PDB entry 2HPC | X-ray diffraction, 2.90 A resolution | chains C and O of the 5 polymer chains in the assembly

[Chain C]
Protein: Fibrinogen, gamma polypeptide
Source organism: Homo sapiens
UniProt: Q53Y18 (Q53Y18_HUMAN); residues 89-411 here correspond to UniProt positions 115-437 (UniProt number = residue number + 26)
Amino-acid sequence (323 residues; row label = number of the first residue in the row):
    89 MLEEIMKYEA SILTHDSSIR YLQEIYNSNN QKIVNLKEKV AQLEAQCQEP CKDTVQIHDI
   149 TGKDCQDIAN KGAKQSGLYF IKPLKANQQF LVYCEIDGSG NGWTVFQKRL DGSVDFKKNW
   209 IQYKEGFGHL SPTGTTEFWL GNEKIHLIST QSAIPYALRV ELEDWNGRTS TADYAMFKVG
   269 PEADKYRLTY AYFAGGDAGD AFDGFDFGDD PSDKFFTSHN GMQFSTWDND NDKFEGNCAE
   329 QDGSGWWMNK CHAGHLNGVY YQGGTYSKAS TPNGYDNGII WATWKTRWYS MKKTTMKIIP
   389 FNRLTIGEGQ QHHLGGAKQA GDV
Not modelled in the structure: 89-91, 397-411
Disulfides: Cys153-Cys182, Cys326-Cys339
Metal / ion sites: Ca2+: Asp318, Phe322, Gly324

[Chain O]
Protein: Gly-Pro-Arg-Pro-amide peptide ligand
Amino-acid sequence (5 residues; each row starts with the number of its first residue):
     1 GPRPX
Modified residues: NH2 (amino group) at position 5

[How chain C and chain O interact]
Residue-residue contacts - 18 pairs, chain C then chain O:
  Phe295(C) - Pro2(O)
  Asp297(C) - Pro2(O)
  Asp301(C) - Pro2(O)
  Thr305(C) - Gly1(O)
  Thr305(C) - Pro2(O)
  Gln329(C) - Arg3(O)
  Asp330(C) - Arg3(O)  salt bridge
  Lys338(C) - Gly1(O)
  Lys338(C) - Arg3(O)  hydrogen bond (side chain-backbone)
  Lys338(C) - Pro4(O)
  Lys338(C) - NH2_5(O)
  Cys339(C) - Gly1(O)  hydrogen bond (backbone-backbone)
  Cys339(C) - Arg3(O)  hydrogen bond
  His340(C) - Gly1(O)
  Tyr363(C) - Arg3(O)
  Asp364(C) - Gly1(O)  hydrogen bond (side chain-backbone)
  Asp364(C) - Arg3(O)  salt bridge
  Arg375(C) - Pro2(O)
Interface residues without a listed pair, chain C (14 interface residues in all): Phe322, Cys326

[Overview]
14 residues of chain C face 5 of chain O across their interface; the contacts include 4 hydrogen bonds and 2
salt bridges. Polar pairs include Asp330(C)-Arg3(O), Asp364(C)-Arg3(O) and Lys338(C)-Arg3(O). Asp318(C),
Phe322(C) and Gly324(C) form the Ca2+ site.
Here chain C is Fibrinogen, gamma polypeptide (Homo sapiens) and chain O is Gly-Pro-Arg-Pro-amide peptide
ligand. Entry 2HPC (Crystal structure of fragment D from Human Fibrinogen Complexed with
Gly-Pro-Arg-Pro-amide) was determined by X-ray diffraction.
